Entry 1GN4 (X-ray diffraction, 2.50 A resolution); this record covers chains A and C of the 4 polymer chains in the assembly.

== Chain A (and C) ==
Molecule: Superoxide dismutase
From: Mycobacterium tuberculosis
Notes: EC 1.15.1.1; chain C of this document is another copy of the same molecule, construct and numbering; everything in this record applies to it too
UniProt: P17670 (SODF_MYCTU); numbering as in UniProt (aligned over 1-207)
Chain sequence (207 residues; each row starts with the number of its first residue):
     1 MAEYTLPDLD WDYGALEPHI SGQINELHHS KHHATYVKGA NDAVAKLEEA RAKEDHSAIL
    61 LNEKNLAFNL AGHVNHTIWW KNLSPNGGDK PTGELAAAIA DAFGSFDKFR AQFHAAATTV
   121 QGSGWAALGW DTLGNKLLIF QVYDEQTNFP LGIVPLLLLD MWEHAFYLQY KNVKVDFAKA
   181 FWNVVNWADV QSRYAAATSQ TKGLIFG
Unresolved in the structure: 1, 200-207
Ion coordination: Mn2+: His-28, His-76, Asp-160, His-164

== Chain A / chain C interface ==
Pairs across the interface (83; chain A residue first):
  Ala-2(A) with Lys-136(C), hydrogen bond (backbone-side chain)
  Tyr-4(A) with Asp-131(C), hydrogen bond; Gly-134(C); Lys-136(C); Leu-138(C)
  Val-44(A) with Lys-136(C)
  Leu-47(A) with Gln-112(C)
  Arg-51(A) with Ala-102(C); Phe-103(C), hydrogen bond (side chain-backbone); Lys-108(C); Gln-112(C), hydrogen bond
  His-56(A) with Ala-111(C); Gln-112(C); Ala-115(C)
  Ile-59(A) with Gln-112(C); Ala-115(C); Ala-116(C); Thr-119(C)
  Leu-60(A) with Thr-119(C); Gln-141(C)
  Glu-63(A) with Gln-112(C), hydrogen bond; Ile-139(C); Phe-140(C); Gln-141(C)
  Lys-64(A) with Tyr-143(C)
  Leu-66(A) with Ile-139(C); Phe-140(C), hydrophobic
  Ala-67(A) with Asn-148(C)
  Leu-70(A) with Leu-138(C), hydrophobic; Pro-150(C), hydrophobic
  Ala-71(A) with Pro-150(C)
  His-73(A) with Leu-133(C)
  Val-74(A) with Leu-133(C), hydrophobic
  Asn-75(A) with Leu-151(C)
  Ala-102(A) with Arg-51(C)
  Phe-103(A) with Arg-51(C)
  Lys-108(A) with Arg-51(C); Glu-54(C)
  Gln-112(A) with Leu-47(C); Arg-51(C), hydrogen bond; His-56(C); Ile-59(C); Glu-63(C), hydrogen bond
  Ala-115(A) with His-56(C)
  Ala-116(A) with Ile-59(C)
  Thr-119(A) with Ile-59(C); Leu-60(C)
  Gln-121(A) with Leu-60(C)
  Asp-131(A) with Tyr-4(C), hydrogen bond
  Leu-133(A) with His-73(C)
  Gly-134(A) with Tyr-4(C)
  Lys-136(A) with Ala-2(C), hydrogen bond (side chain-backbone); Tyr-4(C)
  Leu-138(A) with Tyr-4(C); Leu-70(C), hydrophobic
  Ile-139(A) with Glu-63(C); Leu-66(C)
  Phe-140(A) with Glu-63(C); Leu-66(C), hydrophobic
  Gln-141(A) with Leu-60(C); Glu-63(C)
  Tyr-143(A) with Lys-64(C)
  Gln-146(A) with Thr-147(C); Asn-148(C), hydrogen bond (backbone-backbone); Phe-149(C), hydrogen bond (backbone-backbone)
  Thr-147(A) with Gln-146(C); Thr-147(C)
  Asn-148(A) with Ala-67(C); Gln-146(C), hydrogen bond (backbone-backbone)
  Phe-149(A) with Gln-146(C); Phe-149(C); Pro-150(C); Leu-151(C), hydrophobic
  Pro-150(A) with Ala-71(C), hydrophobic; Phe-149(C)
  Leu-151(A) with Val-74(C); Asn-75(C); Phe-149(C), hydrophobic; Ile-153(C), hydrophobic; Leu-158(C), hydrophobic
  Gly-152(A) with Ile-153(C), hydrogen bond (backbone-backbone); Pro-155(C)
  Ile-153(A) with Gly-152(C), hydrogen bond (backbone-backbone)
Also at the interface, not in a pair above, chain A (47 interface residues in all): Ala-52, Ala-111, Ala-127, Pro-155, Leu-158
Also at the interface, not in a pair above, chain C (48 interface residues in all): Val-44, Ala-52, Thr-77, Gln-121

== Overview ==
Chain A and chain C form an interface of 47 and 48 residues respectively; the contacts include 14 hydrogen
bonds. Polar pairs include Ala-2(A)/Lys-136(C), Tyr-4(A)/Asp-131(C) and Arg-51(A)/Phe-103(C). His-28(A),
His-76(A), Asp-160(A) and His-164(A) coordinate Mn2+.
Both chains are Superoxide dismutase (Mycobacterium tuberculosis). Entry 1GN4 (H145E mutant of Mycobacterium
tuberculosis iron-superoxide dismutase) was determined by X-ray diffraction (same publication as 1GN3).
